Entry 7B9O (X-ray diffraction, 2.05 A resolution); this record covers chains A and C.

== Chain A ==
Molecule: Retinoic acid receptor RXR-alpha
From: Homo sapiens
UniProtKB: P19793 (RXRA_HUMAN); residue numbers follow UniProt; this construct covers 229-456
Amino-acid sequence (230 residues; each row starts with the number of its first residue):
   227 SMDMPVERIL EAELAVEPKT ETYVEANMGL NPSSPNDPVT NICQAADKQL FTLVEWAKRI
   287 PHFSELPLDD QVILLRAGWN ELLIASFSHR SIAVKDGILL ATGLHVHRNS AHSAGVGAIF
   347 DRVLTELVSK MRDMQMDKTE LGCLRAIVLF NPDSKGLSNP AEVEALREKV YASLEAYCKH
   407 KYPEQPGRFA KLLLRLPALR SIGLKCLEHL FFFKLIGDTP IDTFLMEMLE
Unresolved in the structure: 227-228, 244-262
Differences from the reference sequence: expression tag (227-228)
Residues lining bound ligands: T72 (3-(5-(3,5-bis(trifluoromethyl)phenyl)-4-phenyloxazol-2-yl)propanoic acid): Ile268, Ala271, Ala272, Gln275, Trp305, Asn306, Leu309, Ile310, Phe313, Arg316, Ile324, Leu326, Ala327, Val342, Ile345, Phe346, Val349, Cys432, His435, Leu436, Phe439

== Chain C ==
Molecule: Nuclear receptor coactivator 2
UniProtKB: Q15596 (NCOA2_HUMAN); residues 6-19 here correspond to UniProt positions 686-699 (UniProt number = residue number + 680)
Amino-acid sequence (14 residues; row label = number of the first residue in the row):
     6 KHKILHRLLQ DSSY
Unresolved in the structure: 18-19
Differences from the reference sequence: conflict Tyr19 (Ser699 in Q15596)

== How chain A and chain C interact ==
Pairs across the interface (18; chain A residue first):
  Asp263(A) with Lys8(C), salt bridge; Arg12(C), salt bridge
  Val265(A) with Arg12(C)
  Ser339(A) with Ile9(C)
  Ala340(A) with Arg12(C), hydrogen bond (backbone-side chain)
  Gly341(A) with Leu13(C)
  Lys431(A) with Asp16(C), salt bridge; Ser17(C)
  Glu434(A) with Ser17(C), hydrogen bond
  His435(A) with Asp16(C), salt bridge
  Phe438(A) with His11(C); Arg12(C); Gln15(C)
  Phe439(A) with Arg12(C)
  Asp444(A) with Lys8(C); Arg12(C), salt bridge
  Thr445(A) with Lys8(C); Arg12(C)
Interface residues without a listed pair, chain A (14 interface residues in all): Thr266, Ile442

== Summary ==
14 residues of chain A and 8 residues of chain C are in contact, with 2 hydrogen bonds and 5 salt bridges.
Among the polar pairs are Asp263(A)-Lys8(C), Asp263(A)-Arg12(C) and Lys431(A)-Asp16(C). Chain A binds compound
T72.
Here chain A is Retinoic acid receptor RXR-alpha (Homo sapiens) and chain C is Nuclear receptor coactivator 2.
Entry 7B9O (Crystal structure of Retinoic Acid Receptor alpha (RXRA) in complexed with S169 inhibitor) was
determined by X-ray diffraction together with 7B88 from the same study.
